PDB entry 6IS9 | X-ray diffraction, 1.86 A resolution | chains A and B

== Chain A (and B) ==
Molecule: Monokaryotic chloroplast 1
Organism: Zea mays
Notes: fragment: RuvC domain; chain B of this document is another copy of the same molecule, construct and numbering; everything in this record applies to it too
UniProt: B4FCI7 (B4FCI7_MAIZE); residue numbers follow UniProt; this construct covers 65-280
Chain sequence (224 residues; numbered 57 to 280; the number before each row is that of its first residue):
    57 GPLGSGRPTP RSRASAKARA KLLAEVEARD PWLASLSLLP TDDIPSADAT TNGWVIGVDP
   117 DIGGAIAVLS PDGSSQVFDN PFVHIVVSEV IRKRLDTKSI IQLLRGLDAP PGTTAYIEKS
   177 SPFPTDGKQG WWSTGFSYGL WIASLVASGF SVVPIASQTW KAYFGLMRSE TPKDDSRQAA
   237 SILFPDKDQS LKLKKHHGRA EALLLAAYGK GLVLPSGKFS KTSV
Not modelled in the structure: 57-85, 98-108, 277-280 (chain B: 57-88, 95-108, 271-280)
Sequence notes: expression tag (57-64)

== Chain A / chain B interface ==
Pairs across the interface (68):
  Pro87(A) with Val139(B)
  Trp88(A) with Val139(B), hydrophobic; Arg150(B); Leu151(B); Phe192(B), hydrophobic
  Ala90(A) with Lys154(B)
  Ser91(A) with Asp152(B); Thr153(B); Lys154(B), hydrogen bond (backbone-backbone)
  Ser93(A) with Lys154(B)
  Leu94(A) with Lys154(B); Arg161(B)
  Asp152(A) with Ser91(B)
  Thr153(A) with Ser91(B); Leu92(B); Ala199(B)
  Lys154(A) with Ala90(B); Ser91(B), hydrogen bond (backbone-backbone); Ser93(B); Leu94(B)
  Ile157(A) with Ala199(B); Val202(B), hydrophobic; Ala203(B)
  Gln158(A) with Leu94(B)
  Arg161(A) with Leu94(B); Ala203(B), hydrogen bond (side chain-backbone)
  Ser176(A) with Trp188(B), hydrogen bond
  Pro178(A) with Trp188(B)
  Pro180(A) with Lys184(B), hydrogen bond (backbone-side chain)
  Lys184(A) with Pro178(B); Trp187(B)
  Gln185(A) with Pro178(B)
  Trp187(A) with Lys184(B); Trp187(B), hydrophobic; Trp188(B)
  Trp188(A) with Ser176(B), hydrogen bond; Pro178(B); Trp187(B); Thr190(B); Gly191(B); Tyr194(B), hydrophobic
  Gly191(A) with Trp188(B); Gly191(B); Phe192(B)
  Phe192(A) with Gly191(B), hydrogen bond (backbone-backbone); Phe192(B); Tyr194(B), hydrophobic; Gly195(B)
  Tyr194(A) with Trp188(B), hydrophobic; Phe192(B), hydrophobic
  Gly195(A) with Phe192(B); Gly195(B); Leu196(B)
  Leu196(A) with Gly195(B); Ala199(B)
  Ile198(A) with Thr153(B); Leu196(B), hydrophobic
  Ala199(A) with Thr153(B); Ile157(B); Leu196(B); Ala199(B), hydrophobic; Ser200(B)
  Ser200(A) with Ala199(B)
  Val202(A) with Thr153(B); Ile157(B), hydrophobic
  Ala203(A) with Ile157(B); Arg161(B), hydrogen bond (backbone-side chain); Ala203(B), hydrophobic
Also at the interface, not in a pair above, chain A (33 interface residues in all): Leu92, Asp182, Gly183, Thr190
Also at the interface, not in a pair above, chain B (35 interface residues in all): His140, Ile141, Gln158, Ser177, Pro180, Gln185, Ile198

== Overview ==
33 residues of chain A face 35 of chain B across their interface, with 8 hydrogen bonds. Polar contacts
include Arg161(A)-Ala203(B), Ser176(A)-Trp188(B) and Pro180(A)-Lys184(B).
Both chains are Monokaryotic chloroplast 1 (Zea mays). Entry 6IS9 (Crystal Structure of ZmMOC1) was determined
by X-ray diffraction, deposited together with 6IS8, 6JRF and 6JRG.
